Entry 1KVD (X-ray diffraction, 1.80 A resolution); this record covers chains A and B.

Chain A:
Molecule: Smk toxin
From: Pichia farinosa
Notes: fragment: chain a and c are residues 19 - 81 of the alpha chain, chain b and d are residues 146 - 222 of the beta chain
Reference sequence: P19972 (TOXK_PICFA); residue numbers follow UniProt; this construct covers 19-81
Chain sequence (63 residues; numbered 19 to 81; the number before each row is that of its first residue):
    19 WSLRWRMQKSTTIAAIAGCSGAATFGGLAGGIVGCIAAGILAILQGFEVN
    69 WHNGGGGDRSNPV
Cystine bridges: Cys37-Cys53

Chain B:
Molecule: Smk toxin
From: Pichia farinosa
Notes: fragment: chain a and c are residues 19 - 81 of the alpha chain, chain b and d are residues 146 - 222 of the beta chain
Reference sequence: P19972 (TOXK_PICFA); numbering as in UniProt (aligned over 146-222)
Chain sequence (77 residues; each row starts with the number of its first residue):
   146 GEATTIWGVGADEAIDKGTPSKNDLQNMSADLAKNGFKGHQGVACSTVKD
   196 GNKDVYMIKFSLAGGSNDPGGSPCSDD
Sequence notes: conflict Ser206 (Leu in P19972)
Cystine bridges: Cys190-Cys219

Chain A / chain B interface:
Pairs across the interface (126; chain A residue first):
  Trp19(A) - Asp161(B)
  Trp19(A) - Gly163(B)
  Trp19(A) - Thr164(B)
  Trp19(A) - Pro165(B)  hydrophobic
  Trp19(A) - Asp169(B)
  Trp19(A) - Val193(B)  hydrophobic
  Trp19(A) - Lys194(B)
  Trp19(A) - Asp195(B)
  Ser20(A) - Thr192(B)
  Ser20(A) - Val193(B)
  Ser20(A) - Lys194(B)  hydrogen bond (backbone-backbone)
  Leu21(A) - Met173(B)  hydrophobic
  Leu21(A) - Ser191(B)
  Leu21(A) - Thr192(B)
  Leu21(A) - Val193(B)  hydrophobic
  Arg22(A) - Ser191(B)
  Arg22(A) - Thr192(B)  hydrogen bond (backbone-backbone)
  Arg22(A) - Asp221(B)  salt bridge
  Arg22(A) - Asp222(B)  hydrogen bond (side chain-backbone)
  Trp23(A) - Asp176(B)  hydrogen bond
  Trp23(A) - Leu177(B)  hydrophobic
  Trp23(A) - Asn180(B)
  Trp23(A) - Gly181(B)
  Trp23(A) - Cys190(B)
  Trp23(A) - Ser191(B)
  Trp23(A) - Asp221(B)  hydrogen bond (backbone-side chain)
  Arg24(A) - Ala189(B)
  Arg24(A) - Cys190(B)  hydrogen bond (backbone-backbone)
  Arg24(A) - Ser220(B)  hydrogen bond (side chain-backbone)
  Arg24(A) - Asp221(B)  hydrogen bond (backbone-side chain)
  Met25(A) - Gly181(B)
  Met25(A) - Phe182(B)  hydrophobic
  Met25(A) - Val188(B)
  Met25(A) - Ala189(B)  hydrophobic
  Gln26(A) - Val188(B)  hydrogen bond (backbone-backbone)
  Gln26(A) - Cys190(B)  hydrogen bond
  Gln26(A) - Cys219(B)
  Lys27(A) - Gly187(B)
  Lys27(A) - Val188(B)  hydrogen bond (backbone-backbone)
  Lys27(A) - Leu207(B)
  Thr29(A) - His185(B)  hydrogen bond (backbone-side chain)
  Thr29(A) - Gln186(B)  hydrogen bond (side chain-backbone)
  Ile31(A) - His185(B)
  Ile31(A) - Gln186(B)  hydrogen bond (backbone-backbone)
  Ala33(A) - Glu147(B)  hydrogen bond (backbone-backbone)
  Ala33(A) - Ala148(B)  hydrogen bond (backbone-backbone)
  Ala33(A) - Gln186(B)  hydrogen bond (backbone-side chain)
  Ile34(A) - Gly146(B)
  Ile34(A) - Ala148(B)
  Ile34(A) - Gly184(B)
  Ile34(A) - His185(B)
  Ile34(A) - Gln186(B)
  Ala35(A) - Gly146(B)
  Ala35(A) - Ala148(B)  hydrogen bond (backbone-backbone)
  Phe43(A) - Gln171(B)
  Leu46(A) - Ala175(B)  hydrophobic
  Leu46(A) - Lys179(B)
  Val51(A) - Ala178(B)
  Val51(A) - Lys179(B)
  Ile54(A) - Ala178(B)  hydrophobic
  Ile54(A) - Gly184(B)
  Ile54(A) - Leu207(B)  hydrophobic
  Ala55(A) - Ser174(B)
  Ala55(A) - Ala178(B)
  Gly57(A) - Ile151(B)
  Ile58(A) - Ile151(B)  hydrophobic
  Ile58(A) - Ser174(B)
  Ile58(A) - Leu177(B)  hydrophobic
  Leu59(A) - Leu170(B)  hydrophobic
  Leu59(A) - Ser174(B)  hydrogen bond (backbone-side chain)
  Ile61(A) - Ile151(B)
  Ile61(A) - Trp152(B)
  Ile61(A) - Gly153(B)
  Ile61(A) - Phe205(B)  hydrophobic
  Leu62(A) - Leu170(B)  hydrophobic
  Leu62(A) - Met173(B)  hydrophobic
  Leu62(A) - Ser174(B)
  Leu62(A) - Val193(B)  hydrophobic
  Leu62(A) - Ile203(B)  hydrophobic
  Gln63(A) - Leu170(B)
  Phe65(A) - Gly153(B)
  Phe65(A) - Gly155(B)
  Phe65(A) - Tyr201(B)
  Phe65(A) - Ile203(B)  hydrophobic
  Glu66(A) - Thr164(B)
  Glu66(A) - Leu170(B)
  Asn68(A) - Asp157(B)
  Asn68(A) - Tyr201(B)
  Trp69(A) - Asp157(B)
  Trp69(A) - Ala159(B)
  Trp69(A) - Ile160(B)
  Trp69(A) - Asp161(B)  hydrogen bond (backbone-backbone)
  Trp69(A) - Gly163(B)  hydrogen bond (side chain-backbone)
  Trp69(A) - Pro165(B)
  Trp69(A) - Val200(B)  hydrophobic
  Trp69(A) - Tyr201(B)  hydrophobic
  His70(A) - Ile160(B)
  His70(A) - Asp161(B)
  His70(A) - Lys162(B)  hydrogen bond (backbone-side chain)
  His70(A) - Gly163(B)  hydrogen bond (side chain-backbone)
  His70(A) - Thr164(B)  hydrogen bond
  Asn71(A) - Ile160(B)
  Asn71(A) - Lys162(B)
  Gly72(A) - Asp157(B)
  Gly72(A) - Ile160(B)
  Gly73(A) - Asp157(B)
  Gly73(A) - Tyr201(B)  hydrogen bond (backbone-side chain)
  Gly74(A) - Gly155(B)
  Gly74(A) - Tyr201(B)
  Gly75(A) - Gly153(B)
  Gly75(A) - Val154(B)
  Gly75(A) - Gly155(B)  hydrogen bond (backbone-backbone)
  Asp76(A) - Gly153(B)
  Asp76(A) - Val154(B)
  Asp76(A) - Asp213(B)
  Asp76(A) - Gly215(B)
  Arg77(A) - Trp152(B)
  Arg77(A) - Gly153(B)  hydrogen bond (backbone-backbone)
  Ser78(A) - Thr150(B)
  Ser78(A) - Ile151(B)
  Ser78(A) - Trp152(B)
  Asn79(A) - Thr150(B)
  Asn79(A) - Ile151(B)  hydrogen bond (backbone-backbone)
  Pro80(A) - Thr149(B)
  Val81(A) - Thr149(B)  hydrogen bond (backbone-backbone)
  Val81(A) - Thr150(B)
Other interface residues (no listed pair), chain A (46 interface residues in all): Ser28, Thr30, Ala32, Gly44, Ile50
Other interface residues (no listed pair), chain B (56 interface residues in all): Ala156, Gly196

Overview:
46 residues of chain A and 56 residues of chain B are in contact; the contacts include 29 hydrogen bonds and 1
salt bridge. Among the polar pairs are Arg22(A)-Asp221(B), Arg22(A)-Asp222(B) and Trp23(A)-Asp176(B).
Here chain A is Smk toxin and chain B is Smk toxin, both from Pichia farinosa. Entry 1KVD (Killer toxin from
halotolerant yeast) was determined by X-ray diffraction.
